Entry 6ILX (X-ray diffraction, 1.45 A resolution); this record covers chain A.

== Chain A ==
Molecule: Poly(ethylene terephthalate) hydrolase
Organism: Ideonella sakaiensis (strain 201-F6)
Notes: EC 3.1.1.101
UniProtKB: A0A0K8P6T7 (PETH_IDESA); numbering as in UniProt (aligned over 28-290)
Sequence (270 residues; each row starts with the number of its first residue):
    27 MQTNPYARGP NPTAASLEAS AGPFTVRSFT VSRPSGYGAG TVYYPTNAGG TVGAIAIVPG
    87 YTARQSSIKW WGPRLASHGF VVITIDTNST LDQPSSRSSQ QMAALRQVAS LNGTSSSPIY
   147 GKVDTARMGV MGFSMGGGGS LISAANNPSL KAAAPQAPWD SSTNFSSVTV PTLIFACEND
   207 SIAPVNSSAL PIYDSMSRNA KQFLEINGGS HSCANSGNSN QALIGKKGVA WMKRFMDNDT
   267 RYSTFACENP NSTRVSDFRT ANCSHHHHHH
Disordered / not traced: 27-28, 294-296
Differences from the reference sequence: expression tag (27, 291-296); engineered mutation Phe159 (Trp in A0A0K8P6T7)
Cystine bridges: Cys203-Cys239, Cys273-Cys289
Bound ions: Na+: Tyr63, Gly64

== In short ==
Tyr63 and Gly64 form the Na+ site.
Chain A is Poly(ethylene terephthalate) hydrolase (Ideonella sakaiensis (strain 201-F6)); the structure,
Crystal structure of PETase W159F mutant from Ideonella sakaiensis, was determined by X-ray diffraction,
deposited together with 6ILW.
